2PT6 - chain A; structure by X-ray diffraction, 2.00 A resolution.

== Chain A ==
Protein: Spermidine synthase
From: Plasmodium falciparum
Notes: EC 2.5.1.16
Reference sequence: Q8II73 (Q8II73_PLAF7); residue numbers follow UniProt; this construct covers 1-321
Chain sequence (321 residues; each row starts with the number of its first residue):
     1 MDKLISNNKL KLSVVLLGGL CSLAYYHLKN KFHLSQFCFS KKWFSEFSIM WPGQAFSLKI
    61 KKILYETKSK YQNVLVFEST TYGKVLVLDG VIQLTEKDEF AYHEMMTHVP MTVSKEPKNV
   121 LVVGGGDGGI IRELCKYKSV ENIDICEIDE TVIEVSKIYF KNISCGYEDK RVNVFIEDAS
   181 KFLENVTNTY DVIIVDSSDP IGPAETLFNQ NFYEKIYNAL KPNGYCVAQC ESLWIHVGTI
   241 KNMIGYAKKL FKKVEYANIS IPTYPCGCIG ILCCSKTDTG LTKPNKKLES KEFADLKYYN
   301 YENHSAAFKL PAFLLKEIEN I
Unresolved in the structure: 1-40
Small-molecule neighbours:
  - 1PG (2-(2-{2-[2-(2-methoxy-ethoxy)-ethoxy]-ethoxy}-ethoxy)-ethanol): W43, S45, F47, S57
  - S4M (5'-[(S)-(3-aminopropyl)(methyl)-lambda~4~-sulfanyl]-5'-deoxyadenosine): Q72, L86, L88, Q93, L94, Y102, H103, G124, G125, G126, D127, C146, E147, I148, D149, V152, E177, D178, A179, D196, S197, S198, P203, A204, T206, L207, Y264

== Summary ==
Bound to chain A: compound S4M and compound 1PG.
Chain A is Spermidine synthase (Plasmodium falciparum); the structure, The structure of Plasmodium falciparum
spermidine synthase in complex with decarboxylated S-adenosylmethionine, was determined by X-ray diffraction
together with 2PSS, 2PT9 and 2I7C from the same study.
